PDB entry 8QM8 | X-ray diffraction, 1.58 A resolution | chains A and B

# Chain A (and B)
Molecule: Eukaryotic translation initiation factor 4E
From: Homo sapiens
Notes: chain B of this document is another copy of the same molecule, construct and numbering; everything in this record applies to it too
UniProt: P06730 (IF4E_HUMAN); residue numbers follow UniProt; this construct covers 36-217
Sequence (215 residues; row label = number of the first residue in the row):
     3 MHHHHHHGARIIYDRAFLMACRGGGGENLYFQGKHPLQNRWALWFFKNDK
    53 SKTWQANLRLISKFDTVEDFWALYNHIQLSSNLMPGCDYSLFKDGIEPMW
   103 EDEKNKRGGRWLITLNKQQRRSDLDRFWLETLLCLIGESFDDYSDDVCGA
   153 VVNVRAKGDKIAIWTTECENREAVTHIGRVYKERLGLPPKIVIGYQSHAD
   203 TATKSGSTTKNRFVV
Not modelled in the structure: 3-9, 207-210
Differences from the reference sequence: initiating methionine (3); expression tag (4-35)
Ligand contacts: W4K ((2R)-2-[(1S)-1-[4-(2-fluorophenyl)-2-(2-hydroxyethylamino)phenyl]propoxy]propan-1-ol): L45, F66, F72, L75, Y76, I79, Q80, S83, N84, L85, Y91, L93, L126, D127, W130, L134, V154, V156
Swiss-Prot annotation at these positions:
  - region (EIF4EBP1/2/3 binding): H37 to Q40, W73 to N77, E132 to G139
  - binding site (mRNA): W56, Q57, W102, E103, R157 to K162, T205 to S207
  - site: K159 (Microbial infection: Interaction with potato virus Y VPg)
  - modified residue: S209 (Phosphoserine)
  - mutagenesis: S53 (S53A/D: No effect on phosphorylation level nor incorporation into eIF4F complex; S53A: Does not affect ability to rescue growth of yeast lacking a functional EIF4E/CDC33 gene), W56 (W56A: Impairs mRNA nuclear export. Reduces affinity for ribavirin), W73 (W73A: Abolishes binding to EIF4EBP1. Impairs interaction with DDX3X. Does not impair mRNA nuclear export. Does not affect affinity for ribavirin), W102 (W102L: Decrease in mRNA cap binding; when associated with A-105), E103 (E103A: No effect), D104 (D104A: No effect), E105 (E105A: Decrease in mRNA cap binding; when associated with L-102), K119 (K119A: Higher affinity for EIF4G1), S209 (S209A: Abolishes resistance to cellular stress and DNA-damaging agents. Does not affect ability to rescue growth of yeast lacking a functional EIF4E/CDC33 gene; S209D: Phosphomimetic mutant ...)
Reported in the primary citation:
  - conformationally variable residues (loop rearrangement): L85
  - mutagenesis - W56A, S209A: unchanged binding to eIF4G
  - mutagenesis - W73F, L85R, L134R: decreased binding to eIF4G
  - mutagenesis - W56A, W73F/L85R: decreased growth
  - mutagenesis - W73F, L85R, S209A: unchanged growth
  - mutagenesis - W73F, W73F/L85R, L85R, L134R: decreased stability
  - mutagenesis - W73F/L85R, L134R: abolished binding to W4K
  - mutagenesis - L85R: unchanged binding to W4K
  - post-translational modification sites: S209 (citing earlier work)

# Chain A / chain B interface
Residue-residue contacts - 21 pairs, chain A then chain B:
  G10(A) - K192(B)
  Y32(A) - K192(B)
  F33(A) - P191(B)
  F33(A) - V194(B)  hydrophobic
  F33(A) - V217(B)
  Q34(A) - T211(B)  hydrogen bond (side chain-backbone)
  Q34(A) - K212(B)
  Q34(A) - N213(B)  hydrogen bond (side chain-backbone)
  Q34(A) - V216(B)
  P38(A) - P191(B)
  P38(A) - K192(B)
  L39(A) - P191(B)
  Q40(A) - P191(B)
  N41(A) - P191(B)
  R42(A) - K184(B)
  R42(A) - L189(B)  hydrogen bond (side chain-backbone)
  R42(A) - P191(B)
  K65(A) - E185(B)  salt bridge
  D67(A) - K184(B)  salt bridge
  D67(A) - P191(B)
  D96(A) - E185(B)
Also at the interface, not in a pair above, chain A (14 interface residues in all): I13, D71
Also at the interface, not in a pair above, chain B (13 interface residues in all): R181, P190

# Overview
The interface between chain A and chain B involves 14 residues on one side and 13 on the other; the contacts
include 3 hydrogen bonds and 2 salt bridges. Among the polar pairs are K65(A)-E185(B), D67(A)-K184(B) and
Q34(A)-T211(B). From the paper: W73F, W73F/L85R and L85R of chain A, among others, reduce stability; a
modification site at S209(A); 6 substitutions were tested in all.
Chain A and chain B are both Eukaryotic translation initiation factor 4E (Homo sapiens); the structure,
Potential drug binding sites for translation initiation factor eIF4E, was determined by X-ray diffraction,
deposited together with 8QM4, 8QM5, 8QM6, 8QM7 and 8QM9.
